Entry 4OO1 (X-ray diffraction, 3.30 A resolution); this record covers chains B and H of the 11 polymer chains in the assembly.

[Chain B]
Protein: Exosome complex component SKI6
Organism: Saccharomyces cerevisiae
UniProt: P46948 (RRP41_YEAST); residues 1-246 here = UniProt positions 1-246
Amino-acid sequence (250 residues; row label = number of the first residue in the row; numbers below 1 keep their minus sign (Gly-3 is residue -3)):
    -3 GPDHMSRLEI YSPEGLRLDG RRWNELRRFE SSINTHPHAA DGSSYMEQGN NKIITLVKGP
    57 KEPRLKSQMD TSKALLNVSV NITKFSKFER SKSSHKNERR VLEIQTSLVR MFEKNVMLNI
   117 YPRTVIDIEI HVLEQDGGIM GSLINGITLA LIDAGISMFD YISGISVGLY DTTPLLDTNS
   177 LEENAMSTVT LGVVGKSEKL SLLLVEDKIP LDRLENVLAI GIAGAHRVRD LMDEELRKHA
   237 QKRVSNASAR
Not modelled in the structure: -3 to 3, 243-246
Differences from the reference sequence: expression tag (-3 to 0)
UniProt features mapped onto this chain:
  - mutagenesis: Lys62 to Ser63 (Impairs RNA-binding (at the proposed ring entry site)), Arg95 to Arg96 (Impairs RNA-binding (at the proposed ring exit site))

[Chain H]
Protein: Exosome complex component RRP4
Organism: Saccharomyces cerevisiae
UniProt: P38792 (RRP4_YEAST); numbering as in UniProt (aligned over 1-359)
Amino-acid sequence (363 residues; row label = number of the first residue in the row; numbers below 1 keep their minus sign (Gly-3 is residue -3)):
    -3 GDPHMSEVIT ITKRNGAFQN SSNLSYNNTG ISDDENDEED IYMHDVNSAS KSESDSQIVT
    57 PGELVTDDPI WMRGHGTYFL DNMTYSSVAG TVSRVNRLLS VIPLKGRYAP ETGDHVVGRI
   117 AEVGNKRWKV DIGGKQHAVL MLGSVNLPGG ILRRKSESDE LQMRSFLKEG DLLNAEVQSL
   177 FQDGSASLHT RSLKYGKLRN GMFCQVPSSL IVRAKNHTHN LPGNITVVLG VNGYIWLRKT
   237 SQMDLARDTP SANNSSSIKS TGPTGAVSLN PSITRLEEES SWQIYSDEND PSISNNIRQA
   297 ICRYANVIKA LAFCEIGITQ QRIVSAYEAS MVYSNVGELI EKNVMESIGS DILTAEKMRG
   357 NGN
Not modelled in the structure: -3 to 4, 15-49, 146-157, 250-276, 358-359
Differences from the reference sequence: expression tag (-3 to 0)
UniProt features mapped onto this chain:
  - modified residue: Ser2 (N-acetylserine), Ser28 (Phosphoserine), Ser268 (Phosphoserine)
  - mutagenesis: Leu136 (L136P: In RRP4-1; temperature-sensitive(ts) lethal mutation)
Reported in the primary citation:
  - binding site for Poly A RNA: Arg123

[How chain B and chain H interact]
Pairs across the interface (47):
  Asn30(B) - Lys101(H)  hydrogen bond
  Pro33(B) - Lys101(H)
  Ala36(B) - Lys101(H)
  Asp37(B) - Lys101(H)  hydrogen bond (backbone-side chain)
  Asp37(B) - Arg103(H)  salt bridge
  Tyr41(B) - Phe14(H)
  Ile50(B) - Phe14(H)  hydrophobic
  Gly55(B) - Arg103(H)
  Pro56(B) - Arg103(H)  hydrogen bond (backbone-side chain)
  Pro56(B) - Lys131(H)
  Lys57(B) - Arg103(H)
  Lys57(B) - Lys131(H)
  Glu58(B) - Lys131(H)  hydrogen bond (backbone-backbone)
  Glu58(B) - Gln132(H)
  Glu58(B) - His133(H)  hydrogen bond (side chain-backbone)
  Lys62(B) - Lys125(H)
  Met113(B) - Tyr74(H)  hydrophobic
  Met113(B) - Ser83(H)
  Tyr117(B) - Lys131(H)
  Pro118(B) - Gln132(H)  hydrogen bond (backbone-side chain)
  Pro118(B) - Asp179(H)
  Arg119(B) - Asp179(H)  salt bridge
  Thr120(B) - Lys131(H)
  Thr120(B) - Gln132(H)
  Ile148(B) - Pro57(H)  hydrophobic
  Ile148(B) - Ala85(H)  hydrophobic
  Asp149(B) - Lys101(H)
  Ala150(B) - Lys101(H)
  Gly151(B) - Lys101(H)
  Ser153(B) - Ser83(H)  hydrogen bond
  Ser153(B) - Val84(H)
  Met154(B) - Ser83(H)  hydrogen bond (backbone-backbone)
  Phe155(B) - Gly58(H)
  Phe155(B) - Tyr74(H)  hydrogen bond (backbone-side chain)
  Asp156(B) - Pro57(H)
  Asp156(B) - Gly58(H)
  Tyr157(B) - Thr56(H)
  Tyr157(B) - Pro57(H)
  Asp229(B) - Thr56(H)  hydrogen bond
  Arg233(B) - Ile54(H)  hydrogen bond (side chain-backbone)
  Arg233(B) - Thr56(H)  hydrogen bond
  Arg233(B) - Glu59(H)  salt bridge
  Ala236(B) - Ile54(H)  hydrophobic
  Ala236(B) - Leu100(H)  hydrophobic
  Arg239(B) - Leu100(H)
  Arg239(B) - Glu311(H)  salt bridge
  Val240(B) - Thr87(H)
Interface residues without a listed pair, chain B (35 interface residues in all): His32, Leu129, Ile152, Leu232, Gln237
Interface residues without a listed pair, chain H (24 interface residues in all): Val55, Ser82, Gly102, Gly130

[Summary]
35 residues of chain B and 24 residues of chain H are in contact; the contacts include 12 hydrogen bonds and 4
salt bridges. Among the polar pairs are Asp37(B)-Arg103(H), Arg119(B)-Asp179(H) and Arg233(B)-Glu59(H). From
the paper: a binding site for Poly A RNA at Arg123(H).
Here chain B is Exosome complex component SKI6 and chain H is Exosome complex component RRP4, both from
Saccharomyces cerevisiae. Entry 4OO1 (Structure of an Rrp6-RNA exosome complex bound to poly(A) RNA) was
determined by X-ray diffraction.
